PDB entry 5VGZ | electron microscopy, 4.50 A resolution (low resolution: residue-level contacts below are approximate; hydrogen-bond / salt-bridge calls are withheld) | chains V and Y of the 17 polymer chains in the assembly

== Chain V ==
Molecule: 26S proteasome non-ATPase regulatory subunit 3
Source organism: Homo sapiens
UniProtKB: O43242 (PSMD3_HUMAN); numbering as in UniProt (aligned over 18-505)
Amino-acid sequence (488 residues; each row starts with the number of its first residue):
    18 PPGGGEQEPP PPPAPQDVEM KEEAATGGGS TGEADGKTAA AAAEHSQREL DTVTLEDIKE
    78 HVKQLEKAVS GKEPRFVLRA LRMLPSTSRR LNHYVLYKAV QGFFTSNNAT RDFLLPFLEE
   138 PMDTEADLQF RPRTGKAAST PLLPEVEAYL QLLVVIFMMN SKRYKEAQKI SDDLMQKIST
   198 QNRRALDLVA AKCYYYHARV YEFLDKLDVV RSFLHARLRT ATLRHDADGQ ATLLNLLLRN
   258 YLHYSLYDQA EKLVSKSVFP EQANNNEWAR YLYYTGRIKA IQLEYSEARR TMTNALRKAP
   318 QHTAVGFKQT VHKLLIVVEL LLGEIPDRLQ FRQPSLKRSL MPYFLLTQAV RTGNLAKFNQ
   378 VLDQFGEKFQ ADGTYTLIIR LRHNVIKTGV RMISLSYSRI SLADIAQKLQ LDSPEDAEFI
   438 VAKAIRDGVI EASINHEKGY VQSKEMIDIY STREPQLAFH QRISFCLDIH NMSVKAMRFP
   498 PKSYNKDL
Swiss-Prot annotation at these positions:
  - modified residue (Phosphoserine): S418, S430
  - cross-link: K38 (Glycyl lysine isopeptide (Lys-Gly) (interchain with G-Cter in SUMO1))

== Chain Y ==
Molecule: 26S proteasome non-ATPase regulatory subunit 6
Source organism: Homo sapiens
UniProtKB: Q15008 (PSMD6_HUMAN); residues 12-389 here = UniProt positions 12-389
Amino-acid sequence (378 residues; numbered 12 to 389; the number before each row is that of its first residue):
    12 PKNPDLRIAQ LRFLLSLPEH RGDAAVRDEL MAAVRDNNMA PYYEALCKSL DWQIDVDLLN
    72 KMKKANEDEL KRLDEELEDA EKNLGESEIR DAMMAKAEYL CRIGDKEGAL TAFRKTYDKT
   132 VALGHRLDIV FYLLRIGLFY MDNDLITRNT EKAKSLIEEG GDWDRRNRLK VYQGLYCVAI
   192 RDFKQAAELF LDTVSTFTSY ELMDYKTFVT YTVYVSMIAL ERPDLREKVI KGAEILEVLH
   252 SLPAVRQYLF SLYECRYSVF FQSLAVVEQE MKKDWLFAPH YRYYVREMRI HAYSQLLESY
   312 RSLTLGYMAE AFGVGVEFID QELSRFIAAG RLHCKIDKVN EIVETNRPDS KNWQYQETIK
   372 KGDLLLNRVQ KLSRVINM
Reported in the primary citation:
  - conformationally variable residues (helix shift): P359

== Interface between chain V and chain Y ==
Residue-residue contacts (44):
  L67(V) - M389(Y)
  N281(V) - M389(Y)
  N282(V) - R385(Y)
  N282(V) - I387(Y)
  N282(V) - M389(Y)
  N283(V) - R385(Y)
  W285(V) - R385(Y)
  N311(V) - N378(Y)
  N311(V) - Q381(Y)
  R314(V) - N378(Y)
  K315(V) - N378(Y)
  K315(V) - Q381(Y)
  K315(V) - R385(Y)
  A316(V) - R385(Y)
  P317(V) - K382(Y)
  P317(V) - R385(Y)
  Q318(V) - R385(Y)
  M409(V) - S335(Y)
  M409(V) - A339(Y)
  S411(V) - K346(Y)
  L412(V) - I338(Y)
  L412(V) - K346(Y)
  S413(V) - S335(Y)
  S413(V) - K346(Y)
  Y414(V) - D331(Y)
  Y414(V) - I347(Y)
  Y414(V) - D348(Y)
  Y414(V) - K349(Y)
  S415(V) - D348(Y)
  S415(V) - V350(Y)
  R416(V) - V350(Y)
  S460(V) - V350(Y)
  E462(V) - K346(Y)
  E462(V) - I347(Y)
  E462(V) - D348(Y)
  I464(V) - K346(Y)
  D465(V) - N357(Y)
  Y467(V) - Q367(Y)
  S468(V) - N363(Y)
  R479(V) - I370(Y)
  R479(V) - D374(Y)
  I486(V) - L377(Y)
  H487(V) - L377(Y)
  P497(V) - I387(Y)
Also at the interface, not in a pair above, chain V (37 interface residues in all): S63, Q64, K461, I466, T469, P472, F476, S490, A493
Also at the interface, not in a pair above, chain Y (27 interface residues in all): L334, P359, W364, G373, V380, S384

== In short ==
Chain V and chain Y form an interface of 37 and 27 residues respectively. The paper reports conformational
variability at P359(Y).
Here chain V is 26S proteasome non-ATPase regulatory subunit 3 and chain Y is 26S proteasome non-ATPase
regulatory subunit 6, both from Homo sapiens. Entry 5VGZ (Conformational Landscape of the p28-Bound Human
Proteasome Regulatory Particle) was determined by electron microscopy together with 5VHF, 5VHH, 5VHI, 5VHJ,
5VHM, 5VHN and 5 further entries from the same study.
